6ET9 - chains F and I of the 12 polymer chains in the assembly; structure by X-ray diffraction, 2.75 A resolution.

== Chain F ==
Protein: Pfam DUF35
From: Methanothermococcus thermolithotrophicus
Amino-acid sequence (130 residues; row label = number of the first residue in the row):
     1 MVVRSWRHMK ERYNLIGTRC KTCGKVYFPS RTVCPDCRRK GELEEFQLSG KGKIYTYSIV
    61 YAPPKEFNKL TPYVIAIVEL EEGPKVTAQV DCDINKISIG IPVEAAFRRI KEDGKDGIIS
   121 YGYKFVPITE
Disordered / not traced: 1, 130
Bound ions: Zn2+: Cys-20, Cys-23, Cys-34, Cys-37

== Chain I ==
Protein: HydroxyMethylGlutaryl-CoA synthase
From: Methanothermococcus thermolithotrophicus
Notes: EC 2.3.3.10
Amino-acid sequence (349 residues; each row starts with the number of its first residue):
     1 MKDIGIVGYG SYIPKYRIKV EEIAKVWGKD PEAIKKGLVV NEKSVPSPDE DTATIAVEAA
    61 RNAVKRAGIN AEKIGAVYVG SESHPYAVKP TSATVAEAIG ATPDLTAADL EFACKAGTAG
   121 IQMCMGLVGS GLIEYGMAIG ADTAQGAPGD ALEYTASAGG AAYIIGNKKD EMIAVFNGTY
   181 SYTTDTPDFW RREGQSYPKH GGRFTGEPAY FKHVLNAAKG IMEKMGTTVK DYDYCVFHQP
   241 NGKFYIKAAK SLGFTNEQYK YGLLTPYLGN TYSGAVPLGL SNILDHAEEG ARILAVSYGS
   301 GAGSDAFDIT VTERIKEVVD KAPKTLDLLN RKKYIDYAVY VKYRGKIKI
Disordered / not traced: 1-2
Bound ions: K+ site 1 near Asp-3 (its only coordinating residue here); K+ site 2: Glu-111 (shared with 1 residue of chain K)
From the paper describing this entry:
  - catalytic residues: Cys-114 (proposed by the authors, not directly observed)

== Chain F / chain I interface ==
Residue-residue contacts - 25 pairs, chain F then chain I:
  Val-2(F) / Pro-187(I)
  Val-2(F) / Trp-190(I)  hydrophobic
  Val-3(F) / Phe-204(I)  hydrophobic
  Ser-5(F) / Pro-187(I)
  Trp-6(F) / Asp-185(I)
  Trp-6(F) / Thr-186(I)
  Trp-6(F) / Pro-187(I)
  Trp-6(F) / Phe-204(I)  hydrophobic
  Met-9(F) / Asp-185(I)
  Met-9(F) / Pro-187(I)
  Tyr-13(F) / Asp-185(I)  hydrogen bond
  Arg-109(F) / Arg-192(I)
  Glu-112(F) / Arg-192(I)  salt bridge
  Gly-114(F) / Arg-192(I)  hydrogen bond (backbone-side chain)
  Lys-115(F) / Arg-192(I)
  Lys-115(F) / Gln-195(I)
  Asp-116(F) / Trp-190(I)  hydrogen bond (backbone-side chain)
  Asp-116(F) / Arg-192(I)
  Asp-116(F) / Gln-195(I)
  Asp-116(F) / Lys-199(I)
  Gly-117(F) / Trp-190(I)
  Gly-117(F) / Arg-192(I)  hydrogen bond (backbone-side chain)
  Ile-118(F) / Pro-187(I)  hydrophobic
  Ile-118(F) / Trp-190(I)  hydrophobic
  Ile-119(F) / Arg-192(I)
Also at the interface, not in a pair above, chain I (10 interface residues in all): Pro-208, Lys-212

== Summary ==
The interface between chain F and chain I involves 14 residues on one side and 10 on the other, with 4
hydrogen bonds and 1 salt bridge. Polar pairs include Glu-112(F)/Arg-192(I), Tyr-13(F)/Asp-185(I) and
Gly-114(F)/Arg-192(I). Cys-20(F), Cys-23(F), Cys-34(F) and Cys-37(F) coordinate Zn2+. From the paper: the
catalytic residue Cys-114(I).
Chain F is Pfam DUF35 and chain I is HydroxyMethylGlutaryl-CoA synthase, both from Methanothermococcus
thermolithotrophicus; the structure, Structure of the acetoacetyl-CoA-thiolase/HMG-CoA-synthase complex from
Methanothermococcus thermolithotrophicus at 2.75 A, was determined by X-ray diffraction together with 6ESQ
from the same study.
